Entry 6CBD (X-ray diffraction, 2.20 A resolution); this record covers chains A and C of the 3 polymer chains in the assembly.

# Chain A
Molecule: Protein argonaute-2
Source organism: Homo sapiens
Notes: EC 3.1.26.-
UniProtKB: Q9UKV8 (AGO2_HUMAN); numbering as in UniProt (aligned over 1-859)
Amino-acid sequence (859 residues; row label = number of the first residue in the row):
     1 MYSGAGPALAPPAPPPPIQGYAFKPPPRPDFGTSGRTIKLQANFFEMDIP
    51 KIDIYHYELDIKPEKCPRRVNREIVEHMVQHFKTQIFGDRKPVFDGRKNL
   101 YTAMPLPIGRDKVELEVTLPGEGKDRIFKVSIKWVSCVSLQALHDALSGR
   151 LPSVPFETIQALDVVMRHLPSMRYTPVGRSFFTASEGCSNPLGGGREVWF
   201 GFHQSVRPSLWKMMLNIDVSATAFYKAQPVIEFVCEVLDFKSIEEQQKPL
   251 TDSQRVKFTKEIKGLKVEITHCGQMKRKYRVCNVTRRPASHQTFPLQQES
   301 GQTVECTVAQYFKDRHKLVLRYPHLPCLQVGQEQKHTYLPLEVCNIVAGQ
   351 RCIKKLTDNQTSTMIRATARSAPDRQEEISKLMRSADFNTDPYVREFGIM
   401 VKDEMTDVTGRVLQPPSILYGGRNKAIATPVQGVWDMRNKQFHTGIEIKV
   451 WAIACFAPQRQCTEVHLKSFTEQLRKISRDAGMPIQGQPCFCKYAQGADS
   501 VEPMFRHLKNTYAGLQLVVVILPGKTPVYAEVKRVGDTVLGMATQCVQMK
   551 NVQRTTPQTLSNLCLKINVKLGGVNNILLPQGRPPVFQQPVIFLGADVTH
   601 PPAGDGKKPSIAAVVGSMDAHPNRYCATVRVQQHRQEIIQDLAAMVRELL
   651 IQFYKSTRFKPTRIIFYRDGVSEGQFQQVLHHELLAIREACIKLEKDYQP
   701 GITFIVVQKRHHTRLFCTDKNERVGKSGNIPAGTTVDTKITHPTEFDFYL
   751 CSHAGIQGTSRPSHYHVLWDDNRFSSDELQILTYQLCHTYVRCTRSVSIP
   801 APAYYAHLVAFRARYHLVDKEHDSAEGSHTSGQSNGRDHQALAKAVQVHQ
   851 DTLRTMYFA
Not modelled in the structure: 1-21, 86, 89-90, 109-110, 121-126, 244, 246-247, 270-277, 297-305, 331-336, 822-835
Construct notes: engineered mutation Asp387 (Ser in Q9UKV8)
Ion coordination: Mg2+: Asp597, Val598
Residues lining bound ligands:
  - tryptophan (TRP), molecule 1: Phe587, Gln588, Gln589, Pro590, Val591, Asp619, Ala620, Phe653, Thr657, Phe659
  - tryptophan (TRP), molecule 2: Leu650, Ile651, Tyr654, Lys660, Pro661, Leu694, Glu695, Tyr698
  - tryptophan (TRP), molecule 3: Arg688, Cys691, Ile692, Tyr698, Gln699, Pro700, Ile702, Asp771
Curated features (UniProtKB/Swiss-Prot):
  - region: Tyr311 to His316 (Interaction with guide RNA), Phe587 to Pro590 (Interaction with GW182 family members), Leu650 to Lys660 (Interaction with GW182 family members), Lys709, Arg710 (Interaction with guide RNA), His753 to Arg761 (Interaction with guide RNA), Tyr790 to Arg812 (Interaction with guide RNA)
  - binding site (a divalent metal cation): Asp597, Asp669, His807
  - modified residue: Tyr2 (3'-nitrotyrosine), Pro700 (4-hydroxyproline), Ser824 (Phosphoserine), Ser828 (Phosphoserine), Ser831 (Phosphoserine), Ser834 (Phosphoserine)
What the authors report for this chain:
  - binding site for tryptophan: Pro590, Lys660, Arg688

# Chain C
Molecule: Target RNA
Sequence (11 nucleotides; each row starts with the number of its first residue):
     1 CAAUGUGAAAA
Not modelled in the structure: 11
Ion coordination: Mg2+ near U4 (its only coordinating residue here)

# Chain A / chain C interface
Residue-residue contacts (22; chain A residue first):
  Asp358(A) - A3(C)  hydrogen bond to the sugar
  Asp358(A) - U4(C)  phosphate contact
  Thr361(A) - A3(C)  hydrogen bond to the sugar
  Thr361(A) - U4(C)  sugar contact
  Ser362(A) - U4(C)  hydrogen bond to the phosphate
  Ser362(A) - G5(C)  phosphate contact
  Ile365(A) - U4(C)  sugar contact
  Arg366(A) - G5(C)  phosphate contact
  Val434(A) - A9(C)  phosphate contact
  Arg438(A) - A9(C)  hydrogen bond to the sugar
  Lys525(A) - A2(C)  hydrogen bond to the phosphate
  Lys525(A) - A3(C)  salt bridge to the phosphate
  Pro557(A) - A9(C)  base contact
  Gln558(A) - A8(C)  hydrogen bond to the sugar
  Gln558(A) - A9(C)  sugar contact
  Ser561(A) - A9(C)  hydrogen bond to the base
  Asn562(A) - A8(C)  base contact
  Gln757(A) - G5(C)  base contact
  Gln757(A) - U6(C)  hydrogen bond to the sugar
  Phe811(A) - C1(C)  stacking on the base
  Tyr815(A) - C1(C)  phosphate contact
  Tyr815(A) - A2(C)  hydrogen bond to the phosphate
Other interface residues (no listed pair), chain A (20 interface residues in all): Thr357, Trp435, Met437, Ile477, Thr559

# Summary
20 residues of chain A and 8 residues of chain C are in contact; the contacts include 9 hydrogen bonds, 1 salt
bridge and 1 aromatic stacking contact. Polar pairs include Ser561(A)-A9(C), Asp358(A)-A3(C) and
Thr361(A)-A3(C). Ligands of chain A: 3 copies of tryptophan. The paper reports a binding site for tryptophan
at Pro590(A), Lys660(A) and Arg688(A).
Here chain A is Protein argonaute-2 (Homo sapiens) and chain C is Target RNA. Entry 6CBD (Crystal Structure of
Human Argonaute2 Bound to Three Tryptophans) was determined by X-ray diffraction.
